Entry 1ZK7 (X-ray diffraction, 1.60 A resolution); this record covers chain A.

[Chain A]
Name: Mercuric reductase
From: Pseudomonas aeruginosa
Notes: EC 1.16.1.1
UniProt: P00392 (MERA_PSEAE); residues 2-467 here correspond to UniProt positions 96-561 (UniProt number = residue number + 94)
Chain sequence (467 residues; numbered 1 to 467; the number before each row is that of its first residue):
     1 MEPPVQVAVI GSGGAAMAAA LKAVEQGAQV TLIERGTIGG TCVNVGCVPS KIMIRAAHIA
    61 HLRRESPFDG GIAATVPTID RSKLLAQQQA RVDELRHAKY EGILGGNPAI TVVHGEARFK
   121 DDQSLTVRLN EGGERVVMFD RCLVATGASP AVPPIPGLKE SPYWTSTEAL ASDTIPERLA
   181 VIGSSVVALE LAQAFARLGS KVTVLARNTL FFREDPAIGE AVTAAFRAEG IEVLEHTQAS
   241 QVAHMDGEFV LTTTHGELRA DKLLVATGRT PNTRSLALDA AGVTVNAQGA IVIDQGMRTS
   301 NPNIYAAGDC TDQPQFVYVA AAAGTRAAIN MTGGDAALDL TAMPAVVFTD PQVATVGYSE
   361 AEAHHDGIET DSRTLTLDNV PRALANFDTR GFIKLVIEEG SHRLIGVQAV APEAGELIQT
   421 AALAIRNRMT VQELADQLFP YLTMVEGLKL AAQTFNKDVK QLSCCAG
Sequence notes: initiating methionine (1)
Swiss-Prot annotation at these positions:
  - binding site (FAD): Ala-16, Gly-36, Thr-41, Lys-51, Ala-117, Asp-309, Val-317
  - binding site (Hg(2+)): Cys-464, Cys-465
Cystine bridges: Cys-42/Cys-47, Cys-464/Cys-465
Ligand contacts: FAD (flavin-adenine dinucleotide): Ile-10, Gly-11, Ser-12, Gly-13, Gly-14, Ala-15, Ala-16, Ile-33, Glu-34, Arg-35, Gly-36, Thr-37, Gly-39, Gly-40, Thr-41, Cys-42, Val-45, Gly-46, Cys-47, Ser-50, Lys-51, Gly-115, Glu-116, Ala-117, Ala-145, Thr-146, Gly-147, Ala-148, Ser-166, Leu-170, Val-187, Arg-269, Asn-272, Leu-276, Ala-307, Gly-308, Asp-309, Gln-315, Phe-316, Val-317, Tyr-318, Ala-320, Phe-348, Tyr-441

[Summary]
Ligands of chain A: flavin-adenine dinucleotide. From UniProt: 7 FAD-binding residues and Hg2+-binding
residues Cys-464 and Cys-465.
Chain A is Mercuric reductase (Pseudomonas aeruginosa); the structure, Crystal Structure of Tn501 MerA, was
determined by X-ray diffraction, deposited together with 1ZX9.
